4HJ6 - chains A and B; structure by X-ray diffraction, 2.20 A resolution.

[Chain A (and B)]
Molecule: LOV protein
From: Rhodobacter sphaeroides
Notes: chain B of this document is another copy of the same molecule, construct and numbering; everything in this record applies to it too
Chain sequence (178 residues; row label = number of the first residue in the row):
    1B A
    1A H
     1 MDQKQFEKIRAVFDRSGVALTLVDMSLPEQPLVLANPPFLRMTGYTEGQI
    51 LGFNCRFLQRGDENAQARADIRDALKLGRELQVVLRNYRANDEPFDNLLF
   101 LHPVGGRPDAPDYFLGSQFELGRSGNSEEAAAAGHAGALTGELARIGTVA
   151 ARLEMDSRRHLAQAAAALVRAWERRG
Disordered / not traced: 1B, 1A, 1 (chain B: fully traced)
Small-molecule neighbours: FMN (flavin mononucleotide): Thr21, Val23, Gln30, Asn54, Cys55, Arg56, Leu58, Gln59, Arg68, Ile71, Arg72, Leu75, Leu85, Asn87, Asn97, Leu99, Leu101, Phe114, Leu115, Gly116, Gln118

[How chain A and chain B interact]
Contacting residue pairs (42; chain A residue first):
  Arg15(A) with Ala144(B), hydrogen bond (side chain-backbone); Arg145(B)
  Ser16(A) with Glu154(B)
  Gly17(A) with Glu154(B), hydrogen bond (backbone-side chain); Arg158(B), hydrogen bond (backbone-side chain)
  Val18(A) with Arg158(B)
  Arg41(A) with Arg152(B)
  Arg123(A) with Met155(B); Arg159(B), hydrogen bond (backbone-side chain)
  Ser124(A) with Arg159(B), hydrogen bond
  Ser127(A) with Gln163(B), hydrogen bond
  Ala130(A) with Ala133(B); Ala162(B); Ala166(B), hydrophobic
  Ala133(A) with Ala130(B); Ala133(B), hydrophobic; Gly134(B)
  Gly134(A) with Ala133(B); Gly137(B); Arg158(B)
  His135(A) with Arg158(B)
  Gly137(A) with Gly134(B); Gly137(B); Ala138(B)
  Ala138(A) with Gly137(B); Ala138(B); Arg158(B)
  Glu142(A) with Arg145(B), salt bridge
  Ala144(A) with Arg15(B)
  Arg145(A) with Arg15(B); Glu142(B), salt bridge; Arg145(B)
  Glu154(A) with Arg15(B), salt bridge; Gly17(B)
  Met155(A) with Gly17(B)
  Arg158(A) with Gly17(B), hydrogen bond (side chain-backbone); Val18(B); Gly134(B); Ala138(B)
  Arg159(A) with Arg123(B)
  Ala162(A) with Ala130(B)
  Gln163(A) with Ser127(B)
Also at the interface, not in a pair above, chain A (27 interface residues in all): Val12, Ala131, Gly141, Ala166
Also at the interface, not in a pair above, chain B (27 interface residues in all): Lys8, Pro38, Ser124, Ala131, His135, Gly141

[In short]
The chain A/chain B interface involves 27 residues from each chain, with 7 hydrogen bonds and 3 salt bridges.
Among the polar pairs are Glu142(A)-Arg145(B), Glu154(A)-Arg15(B) and Arg15(A)-Ala144(B). Bound to chain A:
flavin mononucleotide.
Both chains are LOV protein (Rhodobacter sphaeroides). Entry 4HJ6 (Crystal Structure of Rhodobacter
Sphaeroides LOV protein) was determined by X-ray diffraction, deposited together with 4HIA, 4HJ3, 4HJ4 and
4HNB.
